7Q0B - chains C and G of the 8 polymer chains in the assembly; structure by electron microscopy, 3.00 A resolution.

# Chain C
Protein: Glycogen [starch] synthase, muscle
Source organism: Homo sapiens
Notes: EC 2.4.1.11
UniProt: P13807 (GYS1_HUMAN); numbering as in UniProt (aligned over 1-737)
Amino-acid sequence (737 residues; each row starts with the number of its first residue):
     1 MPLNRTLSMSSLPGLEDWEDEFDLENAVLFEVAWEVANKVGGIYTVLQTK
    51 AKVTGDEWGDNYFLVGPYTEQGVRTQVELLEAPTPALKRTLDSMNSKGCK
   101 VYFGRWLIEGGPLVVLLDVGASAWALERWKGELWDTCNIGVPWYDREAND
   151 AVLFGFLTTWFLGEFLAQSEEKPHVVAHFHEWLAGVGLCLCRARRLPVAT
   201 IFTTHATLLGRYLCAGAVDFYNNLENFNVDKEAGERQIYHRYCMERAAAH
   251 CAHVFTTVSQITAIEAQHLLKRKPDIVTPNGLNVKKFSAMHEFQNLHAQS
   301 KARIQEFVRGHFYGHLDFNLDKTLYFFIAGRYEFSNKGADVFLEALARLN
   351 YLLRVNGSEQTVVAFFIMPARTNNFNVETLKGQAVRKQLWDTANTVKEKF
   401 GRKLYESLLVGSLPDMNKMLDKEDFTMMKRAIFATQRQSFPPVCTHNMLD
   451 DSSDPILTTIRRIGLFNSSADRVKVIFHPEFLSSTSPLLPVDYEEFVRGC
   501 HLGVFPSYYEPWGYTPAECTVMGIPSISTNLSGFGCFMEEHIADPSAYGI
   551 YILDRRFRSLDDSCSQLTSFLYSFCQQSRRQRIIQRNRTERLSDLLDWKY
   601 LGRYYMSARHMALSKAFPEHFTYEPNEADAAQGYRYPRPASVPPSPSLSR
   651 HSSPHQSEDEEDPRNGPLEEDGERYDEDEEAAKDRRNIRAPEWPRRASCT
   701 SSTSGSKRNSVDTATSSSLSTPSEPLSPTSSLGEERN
Not modelled in the structure: 1-12, 290-292, 630-636, 646-737
Modified / non-standard residues: S641 (phosphoserine; SEP)
Reported in the primary citation:
  - post-translational modification sites: S641
  - contacts within the chain: R588-S641, R591-S641

# Chain G
Protein: Glycogenin-1
Source organism: Homo sapiens
Notes: EC 2.4.1.186
UniProt: P46976 (GLYG_HUMAN); residues 1-350 here = UniProt positions 1-350
Amino-acid sequence (350 residues; numbered 1 to 350; the number before each row is that of its first residue):
     1 MTDQAFVTLTTNDAYAKGALVLGSSLKQHRTTRRLVVLATPQVSDSMRKV
    51 LETVFDEVIMVDVLDSGDSAHLTLMKRPELGVTLTKLHCWSLTQYSKCVF
   101 MDADTLVLANIDDLFDREELSAAPDPGWPDCFNSGVFVYQPSVETYNQLL
   151 HLASEQGSFDGGDQGILNTFFSSWATTDIRKHLPFIYNLSSISIYSYLPA
   201 FKVFGASAKVVHFLGRVKPWNYTYDPKTKSVKSEAHDPNMTHPEFLILWW
   251 NIFTTNVLPLLQQFGLVKDTCSYVNVLSDLVYTLAFSCGFCRKEDVSGAI
   301 SHLSLGEIPAMAQPFVSSEERKERWEQGQADYMGADSFDNIKRKLDTYLQ
Not modelled in the structure: 1-316, 350

# Chain C / chain G interface
Pairs across the interface (41; chain C residue first):
  K130(C) with K322(G); E326(G), salt bridge
  G131(C) with K322(G)
  W134(C) with S318(G); K322(G)
  D135(C) with K344(G)
  T136(C) with K344(G), hydrogen bond (backbone-side chain); Y348(G)
  C137(C) with I341(G); L345(G), hydrophobic
  N138(C) with K344(G)
  G140(C) with W325(G)
  V141(C) with E326(G)
  P142(C) with W325(G); E326(G); G328(G)
  W143(C) with E326(G)
  Y144(C) with Q327(G); G328(G)
  C189(C) with L345(G), hydrophobic
  R192(C) with Y348(G), hydrogen bond (side chain-backbone); L349(G)
  A193(C) with Y348(G)
  R195(C) with T347(G), hydrogen bond (side chain-backbone); Y348(G)
  K231(C) with M333(G)
  G234(C) with Y332(G)
  Y239(C) with W325(G), hydrophobic; A330(G), hydrophobic; Y332(G); D336(G), hydrogen bond (side chain-backbone); S337(G); F338(G)
  C243(C) with F338(G); I341(G), hydrophobic
  R246(C) with F338(G)
  A247(C) with F338(G); L345(G), hydrophobic
  H250(C) with K342(G); D346(G), salt bridge
  C251(C) with L349(G), hydrophobic
Other interface residues (no listed pair), chain C (28 interface residues in all): I139, D230, E235, H240
Other interface residues (no listed pair), chain G (22 interface residues in all): R321, N340

# Summary
28 residues of chain C face 22 of chain G across their interface; the contacts include 4 hydrogen bonds and 2
salt bridges. Polar pairs include K130(C)-E326(G), H250(C)-D346(G) and T136(C)-K344(G). From the paper: a
modification site at S641(C); contacts within the chain involving S641(C), R588(C) and R591(C).
Here chain C is Glycogen [starch] synthase, muscle and chain G is Glycogenin-1, both from Homo sapiens. Entry
7Q0B (Human GYS1-GYG1 complex inhibited state) was determined by electron microscopy (same publication as
7Q0S, 7Q12 and 7Q13).
